Entry 9K49 (electron microscopy, 3.60 A resolution); this record covers chains A and H of the 8 polymer chains in the assembly.

# Chain A
Molecule: Tol-Pal system protein TolQ
From: Escherichia coli K-12
UniProt: P0ABU9 (TOLQ_ECOLI); numbering as in UniProt (aligned over 1-230)
Amino-acid sequence (230 residues; each row starts with the number of its first residue):
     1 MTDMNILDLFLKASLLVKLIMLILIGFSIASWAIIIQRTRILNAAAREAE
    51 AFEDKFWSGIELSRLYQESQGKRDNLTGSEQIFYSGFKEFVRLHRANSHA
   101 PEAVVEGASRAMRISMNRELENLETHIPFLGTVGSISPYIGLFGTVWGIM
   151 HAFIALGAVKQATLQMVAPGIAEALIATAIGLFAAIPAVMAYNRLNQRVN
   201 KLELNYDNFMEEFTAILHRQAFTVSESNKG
Unresolved in the structure: 1-6, 225-230

# Chain H
Molecule: Tol-Pal system protein TolA
From: Escherichia coli K-12
UniProt: P19934 (TOLA_ECOLI); residue numbers follow UniProt; this construct covers 1-421
Amino-acid sequence (421 residues; row label = number of the first residue in the row):
     1 MSKATEQNDKLKRAIIISAVLHVILFAALIWSSFDENIEASAGGGGGSSI
    51 DAVMVDSGAVVEQYKRMQSQESSAKRSDEQRKMKEQQAAEELREKQAAEQ
   101 ERLKQLEKERLAAQEQKKQAEEAAKQAELKQKQAEEAAAKAAADAKAKAE
   151 ADAKAAEEAAKKAAADAKKKAEAEAAKAAAEAQKKAEAAAAALKKKAEAA
   201 EAAAAEARKKAATEAAEKAKAEAEKKAAAEKAAADKKAAAEKAAADKKAA
   251 EKAAAEKAAADKKAAAEKAAADKKAAAAKAAAEKAAAAKAAAEADDIFGE
   301 LSSGKNAPKTGGGAKGNNASPAGSGNTKNNGASGADINNYAGQIKSAIES
   351 KFYDASSYAGKTCTLRIKLAPDGMLLDIKPEGGDPALCQAALAAAKLAKI
   401 PKPPSQAVYEVFKNAPLDFKP
Unresolved in the structure: 1-6, 34-421

# Interface between chain A and chain H
Pairs across the interface (12):
  Leu-7(A) with Ser-33(H)
  Ile-25(A) with Phe-26(H), hydrophobic
  Ser-28(A) with His-22(H)
  Ile-29(A) with Ser-18(H), hydrogen bond (backbone-side chain); Ala-19(H), hydrophobic; His-22(H)
  Trp-32(A) with Ser-18(H); His-22(H)
  Ala-33(A) with Ala-14(H); Ile-15(H), hydrophobic
  Gln-37(A) with Leu-11(H)
  His-126(A) with Leu-11(H)
Interface features reported in the paper:
  - interface residues, chain A: Leu-7(A), Ile-25(A), Ile-29(A), Ala-33(A), Gln-37(A), His-126(A)
  - interface residues, chain H: Leu-11(H), Ala-14(H), Ile-15(H), Ser-18(H), His-22(H), Phe-26(H), Ser-33(H)

# In short
The chain A/chain H interface involves 8 residues from each chain; the contacts include 1 hydrogen bond. Its
one hydrogen-bonded contact is Ile-29(A)/Ser-18(H). The paper reports interface residues Leu-7(A), Ile-25(A)
and Leu-11(H) among others.
Chain A is Tol-Pal system protein TolQ and chain H is Tol-Pal system protein TolA, both from Escherichia coli
K-12; the structure, Cryo-EM structure of inner membrane TolQRA complex in CYMAL-6-Neopentyl Glycol detergent
micelles, was determined by electron microscopy, deposited together with 9KCH.
